Entry 1YNW (X-ray diffraction, 3.00 A resolution); this record covers chains D and B of the 4 polymer chains in the assembly.

# Chain D
Molecule: 18-nt DNA strand
Sequence (18 nucleotides; row label = number of the first residue in the row):
   419 TTTGACCTTC GTGACCTA

# Chain B
Protein: Retinoic acid receptor RXR-alpha
Organism: Homo sapiens
Notes: fragment: DNA-binding Domain (Residues 130-228)
Reference sequence: P19793 (RXRA_HUMAN); residues 230-328 here correspond to UniProt positions 130-228 (UniProt number = residue number - 100)
Sequence (99 residues; each row starts with the number of its first residue):
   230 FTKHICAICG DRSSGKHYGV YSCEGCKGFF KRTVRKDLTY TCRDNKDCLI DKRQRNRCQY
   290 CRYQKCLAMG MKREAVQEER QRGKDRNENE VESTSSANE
Disordered / not traced: 230-233, 307-328
Bound ions: Zn2+ site 1: Cys235, Cys238, Cys252, Cys255; Zn2+ site 2: Cys271, Cys277, Cys287, Cys290
Curated features (UniProtKB/Swiss-Prot):
  - DNA-binding region: Cys235 to Met300 (Nuclear receptor)
  - zinc finger (NR C4-type): Cys235 to Cys255, Cys271 to Cys295
  - region: Lys260 to Lys265 (Nuclear localization signal), Lys301 to Ser324 (Hinge)
  - binding site (Zn(2+)): Cys235, Cys238, Cys252, Cys255, Cys271, Cys277, Cys287, Cys290
  - modified residue: Lys245 (N6-acetyllysine)

# How chain D and chain B interact
Residue-residue contacts - 12 pairs, chain D then chain B:
  DT420(D) - Gln288(B)  phosphate contact
  DT421(D) - Phe258(B)  phosphate contact
  DT421(D) - Arg261(B)  salt bridge to the phosphate
  DT421(D) - Asn285(B)  phosphate contact
  DT421(D) - Gln288(B)  hydrogen bond to the phosphate
  DG422(D) - Gly254(B)  phosphate contact
  DG422(D) - Arg261(B)  hydrogen bond to the base
  DG422(D) - Arg284(B)  salt bridge to the phosphate
  DG422(D) - Asn285(B)  phosphate contact
  DG422(D) - Arg291(B)  salt bridge to the phosphate
  DA423(D) - Glu253(B)  phosphate contact
  DC424(D) - Glu253(B)  hydrogen bond to the base
Interface residues without a listed pair, chain B (10 interface residues in all): Lys256, Leu267

# Overview
5 residues of chain D face 10 of chain B across their interface; the contacts include 3 hydrogen bonds and 3
salt bridges. Among the polar pairs are DG422(D)-Arg261(B), DC424(D)-Glu253(B) and DT421(D)-Gln288(B).
Here chain D is an 18-nt DNA strand and chain B is Retinoic acid receptor RXR-alpha (Homo sapiens). Entry 1YNW
(Crystal Structure of Vitamin D Receptor and 9-cis Retinoic Acid Receptor DNA-Binding Domains Bound to a ...)
was determined by X-ray diffraction.
